9IXY - chains A and C of the 8 polymer chains in the assembly; structure by electron microscopy, 3.10 A resolution.

== Chain A (and C) ==
Protein: Isoform 3 of Potassium voltage-gated channel subfamily KQT member 2
From: Homo sapiens
Notes: chain C of this document is another copy of the same molecule, construct and numbering; everything in this record applies to it too
UniProtKB: O43526 (KCNQ2_HUMAN), isoform O43526-3; the author numbering skips numbers that UniProt does not, so the offset changes along the chain: 64-367 = UniProt 64-367; 396-702 = UniProt 368-674
Sequence (628 residues; each row starts with the number of its first residue; note: 28 numbers in that range are skipped by the numbering (no residue carries them; nothing is unmodelled there)):
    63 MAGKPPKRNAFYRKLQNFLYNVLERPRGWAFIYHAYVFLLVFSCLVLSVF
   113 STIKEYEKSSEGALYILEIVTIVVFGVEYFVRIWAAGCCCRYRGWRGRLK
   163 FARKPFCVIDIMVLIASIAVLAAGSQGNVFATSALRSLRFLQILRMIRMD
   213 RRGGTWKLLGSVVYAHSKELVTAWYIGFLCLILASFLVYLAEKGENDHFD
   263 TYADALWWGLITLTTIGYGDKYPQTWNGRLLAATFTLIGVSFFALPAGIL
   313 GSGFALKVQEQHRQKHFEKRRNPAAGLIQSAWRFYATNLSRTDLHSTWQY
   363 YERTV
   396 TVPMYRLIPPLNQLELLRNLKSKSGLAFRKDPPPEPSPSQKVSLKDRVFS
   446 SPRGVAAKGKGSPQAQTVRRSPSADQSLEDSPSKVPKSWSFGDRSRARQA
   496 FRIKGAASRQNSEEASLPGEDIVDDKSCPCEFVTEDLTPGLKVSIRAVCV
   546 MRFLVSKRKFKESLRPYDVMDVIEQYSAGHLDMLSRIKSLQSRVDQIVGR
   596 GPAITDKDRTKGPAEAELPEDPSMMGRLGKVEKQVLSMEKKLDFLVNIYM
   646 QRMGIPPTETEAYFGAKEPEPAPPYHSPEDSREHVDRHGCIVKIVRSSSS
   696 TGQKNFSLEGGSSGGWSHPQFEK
Unresolved in the structure: 63-69, 185-194, 396-535, 601-718
Sequence notes: initiating methionine (63); expression tag (703-718)

== Chain A / chain C interface ==
Residue-residue contacts (6):
  Phe112(A) - Leu292(C)  hydrophobic
  Ile115(A) - Trp288(C)
  Tyr118(A) - Trp288(C)
  Trp288(A) - Ile115(C)
  Trp288(A) - Tyr118(C)
  Leu292(A) - Phe112(C)  hydrophobic
Interface residues without a listed pair, chain A (6 interface residues in all): Gly279
Interface residues without a listed pair, chain C (6 interface residues in all): Gly279

== Summary ==
Chain A and chain C each contribute 6 residues to their interface.
Both chains are Isoform 3 of Potassium voltage-gated channel subfamily KQT member 2 (Homo sapiens). Entry 9IXY
(Human KCNQ2-CaM-Ebio2 Complex in the Presence of PIP2) was determined by electron microscopy together with
9IXZ from the same study.
